6VZP - chains B and C of the 4 polymer chains in the assembly; structure by electron microscopy, 3.60 A resolution.

Chain B (and C):
Name: Capsid protein
Organism: Hepatitis B virus genotype D subtype adw (isolate United Kingdom/adyw/1979)
Notes: chain C of this document is another copy of the same molecule, construct and numbering; everything in this record applies to it too
UniProt: P03147 (CAPSD_HBVD1); residues 1-149 here = UniProt positions 1-149
Chain sequence (149 residues; numbered 1 to 149; the number before each row is that of its first residue):
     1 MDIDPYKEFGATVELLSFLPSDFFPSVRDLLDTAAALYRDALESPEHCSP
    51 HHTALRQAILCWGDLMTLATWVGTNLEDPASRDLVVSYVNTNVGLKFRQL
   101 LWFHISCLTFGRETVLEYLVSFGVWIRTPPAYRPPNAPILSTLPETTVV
Disordered / not traced: 143-149
UniProt features mapped onto this chain:
  - mutagenesis: Phe97 (F97L: Enhances capsid assembly)
Reported in the primary citation:
  - self-association interface (contacts with another copy of this molecule); pairs are residue here / residue on that copy: Asp78-Asp78
  - mutagenesis - D78S (Tm 80 degC): decreased stability

Interface between chain B and chain C:
Residue-residue contacts (17; chain B residue first):
  Asp22(B) - Pro129(C)
  Asp22(B) - Tyr132(C)
  Phe23(B) - Pro129(C)
  Phe23(B) - Tyr132(C)  hydrophobic
  Pro25(B) - Arg127(C)
  Asp29(B) - Arg127(C)
  Asp32(B) - Phe18(C)
  Thr33(B) - Phe18(C)
  Thr33(B) - Val124(C)
  Ala35(B) - Glu14(C)
  Ala36(B) - Leu15(C)
  Ala36(B) - Phe18(C)  hydrophobic
  Leu37(B) - Val120(C)  hydrophobic
  Arg39(B) - Glu14(C)  salt bridge
  Ala137(B) - Tyr132(C)  hydrophobic
  Ile139(B) - Tyr132(C)
  Ile139(B) - Arg133(C)
Interface residues without a listed pair, chain B (15 interface residues in all): Pro20, Phe24, Phe122
Interface residues without a listed pair, chain C (10 interface residues in all): Pro134

In short:
15 residues of chain B face 10 of chain C across their interface, with 1 salt bridge. Its one salt-bridged
contact is Arg39(B)-Glu14(C). UniProt lists one mutagenesis site on chain B. From the paper: D78S of chain B
reduces stability; a self-association interface involving Asp78(B).
Both chains are Capsid protein (Hepatitis B virus genotype D subtype adw (isolate United Kingdom/adyw/1979)).
Entry 6VZP (HBV wild type capsid) was determined by electron microscopy, deposited together with 6W0K.
